8E6Z - chains 5 and F of the 9 polymer chains in the assembly; structure by electron microscopy, 4.10 A resolution (low resolution: residue-level contacts below are approximate; hydrogen-bond / salt-bridge calls are withheld).

== Chain 5 ==
Molecule: Nt DNA
Sequence (60 nucleotides; numbered 63 to 122; the number before each row is that of its first residue):
    63 AACTAATCAT CTACACACTG ACGACCGTCA TGATCATATT ATTTTTTACG CCAGACAGGG
Unresolved in the structure: 63-85, 104-107

== Chain F ==
Protein: Transcription termination/antitermination protein NusG
From: Escherichia coli
UniProtKB: U9XYQ6 (U9XYQ6_ECOLX); residues 1-181 here = UniProt positions 1-181
Sequence (181 residues; numbered 1 to 181; the number before each row is that of its first residue):
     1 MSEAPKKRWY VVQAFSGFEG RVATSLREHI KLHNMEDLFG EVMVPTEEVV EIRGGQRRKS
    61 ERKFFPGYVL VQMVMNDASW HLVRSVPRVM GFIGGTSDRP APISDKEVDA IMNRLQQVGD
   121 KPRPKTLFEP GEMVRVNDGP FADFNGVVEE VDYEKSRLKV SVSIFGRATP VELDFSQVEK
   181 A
Unresolved in the structure: 1-5, 181

== Interface between chain 5 and chain F ==
Contacting residue pairs (10):
  DT99(5) with Ser-16(F); Gly-17(F); Arg-62(F)
  DA100(5) with Ser-16(F); Gly-17(F); Arg-62(F)
  DT101(5) with Gln-13(F); Phe-15(F); Met-90(F)
  DT102(5) with Met-90(F)
Other interface residues (no listed pair), chain F (9 interface residues in all): Ala-14, Glu-19, Glu-61

== Summary ==
4 residues of chain 5 and 9 residues of chain F are in contact.
Chain 5 is Nt DNA and chain F is Transcription termination/antitermination protein NusG (Escherichia coli);
the structure, Escherichia coli Rho-dependent transcription pre-termination complex containing 18 nt long RNA
spacer, dC75 rut mimic RNA ..., was determined by electron microscopy, deposited together with 8E3F, 8E3H,
8E5K, 8E5L, 8E5O, 8E5P and 3 further entries.
